3ORZ - chain A; structure by X-ray diffraction, 2.00 A resolution.

[Chain A]
Name: 3-phosphoinositide-dependent protein kinase 1
Organism: Homo sapiens
Notes: EC 2.7.11.1; fragment: Catalytic domain
Reference sequence: O15530 (PDPK1_HUMAN); numbering as in UniProt (aligned over 51-359)
Amino-acid sequence (316 residues; numbered 44 to 359; the number before each row is that of its first residue):
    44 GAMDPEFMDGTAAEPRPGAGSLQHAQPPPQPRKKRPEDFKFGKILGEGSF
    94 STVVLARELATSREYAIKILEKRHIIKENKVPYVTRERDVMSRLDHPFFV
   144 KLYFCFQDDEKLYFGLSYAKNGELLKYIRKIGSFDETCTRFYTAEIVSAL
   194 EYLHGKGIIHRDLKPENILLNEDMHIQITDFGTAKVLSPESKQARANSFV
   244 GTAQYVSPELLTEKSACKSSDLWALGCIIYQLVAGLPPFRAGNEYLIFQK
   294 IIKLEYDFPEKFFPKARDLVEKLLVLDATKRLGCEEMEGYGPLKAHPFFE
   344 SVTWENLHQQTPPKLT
Not modelled in the structure: 44-73, 232-240
Construct notes: expression tag (44-50); engineered mutation Cys-148 (Thr in O15530)
Modified / non-standard residues: Ser-241 (phosphoserine; SEP)
Residues lining bound ligands:
  - 2A2 (4-[4-(3-chlorophenyl)piperazin-1-yl]-4-oxobutane-1-thiol): Lys-115, Ile-118, Ile-119, Val-124, Val-127, Thr-128, Arg-131, Cys-148, Phe-149, Gln-150, Leu-155
  - BI4 (3-(1H-indol-3-yl)-4-{1-[2-(1-methylpyrrolidin-2-yl)ethyl]-1H-indol-3-yl}-1H-pyrrole-2,5-dione): Leu-88, Gly-89, Glu-90, Gly-91, Val-96, Ala-109, Lys-111, Glu-130, Val-143, Leu-159, Ser-160, Tyr-161, Ala-162, Gly-165, Glu-166, Glu-209, Asn-210, Leu-212, Thr-222, Asp-223
What the authors report for this chain:
  - binding site for 2A2: Lys-115, Ile-118, Ile-119, Val-124, Val-127, Thr-128, Arg-131, Cys-148, Gln-150, Leu-155
  - contacts within the chain: Tyr-126/Glu-130 (water-mediated contact), Lys-111/Glu-130 (salt bridge)
  - conformationally variable residues (order/disorder transition): Pro-232 to Asn-240
  - post-translational modification sites: Ser-241
  - mutagenesis - K115C (approximately 20-50%), I119C (approximately 20-50%), V124C (approximately 20-50%), R131C (approximately 20-50%), T148C (approximately 20-50%), Q150C (approximately 20-50%): decreased catalytic activity
  - catalytic residues: Lys-111, Glu-130, Arg-204 (citing earlier work)

[Summary]
Bound to chain A: compound 2A2 and compound BI4. From the paper: catalytic residues Lys-111, Glu-130 and
Arg-204; K115C, I119C and V124C, among others, reduce catalytic activity; 6 substitutions were tested in all.
Chain A is 3-phosphoinositide-dependent protein kinase 1 (Homo sapiens); the structure, PDK1 mutant bound to
allosteric disulfide fragment activator 2A2, was determined by X-ray diffraction together with 3ORX and 3OTU
from the same study.
